Entry 3DNO (electron microscopy, 20.00 A resolution (very low resolution: no residue pairs are listed; an interface is given only as per-side residue counts)); this record covers chains A and B of the 9 polymer chains in the assembly.

== Chain A ==
Name: HIV-1 envelope glycoprotein gp120
From: HIV-1 M:B_HXB2R
Notes: fragment: Core: Residues 90-124
UniProt: P04578 (ENV_HV1H2); residues 90-124 here = UniProt positions 90-124
Amino-acid sequence (35 residues; row label = number of the first residue in the row):
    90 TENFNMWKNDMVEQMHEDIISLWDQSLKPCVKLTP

== Chain B ==
Name: HIV-1 envelope glycoprotein gp120
From: HIV-1 M:B_HXB2R
Notes: fragment: Core: Residues 198-396
UniProt: P04578 (ENV_HV1H2); numbering as in UniProt; present here: 198-297, 330-396
Amino-acid sequence (170 residues; row label = number of the first residue in the row; note: 29 numbers in that range are skipped by the numbering (no residue carries them; nothing is unmodelled there)):
   198 TSVITQACPKVSFEPIPIHYCAPAGFAILKCNNKTFNGTGPCTNVSTVQC
   248 THGIRPVVSTQLLLNGSLAEEEVVIRSVNFTDNAKTIIVQLNTSVEINCT
   298 GA
   329 GHCNISRAKWNNTLKQIASKLREQFGNNKTIIFKQSSGGDPEIVTHSFNC
   379 GGEFFYCNSTQLFNSTWF
Disulfides: Cys-218/Cys-247, Cys-228/Cys-239
Construct notes: linker (298-299, 329)

== Chain A / chain B interface ==
Disulfides between the chains: Cys-119(A)/Cys-205(B)
At this resolution (20 A) residue pairs are not listed: 25 residues of chain A and 33 of chain B lie at the interface.

== Summary ==
Chain A and chain B form an interface of 25 and 33 residues respectively.
Here chain A is HIV-1 envelope glycoprotein gp120 and chain B is HIV-1 envelope glycoprotein gp120, both from
HIV-1 M:B_HXB2R. Entry 3DNO (Molecular structure for the HIV-1 gp120 trimer in the CD4-bound state) was
determined by electron microscopy, deposited together with 3DNL and 3DNN.
